3NW9 - chain A; structure by X-ray diffraction, 1.65 A resolution.

== Chain A ==
Protein: Catechol O-methyltransferase
Source organism: Rattus norvegicus
Notes: EC 2.1.1.6; fragment: soluble form
UniProt: P22734 (COMT_RAT); residues 1-221 here correspond to UniProt positions 44-264 (UniProt number = residue number + 43)
Sequence (221 residues; row label = number of the first residue in the row):
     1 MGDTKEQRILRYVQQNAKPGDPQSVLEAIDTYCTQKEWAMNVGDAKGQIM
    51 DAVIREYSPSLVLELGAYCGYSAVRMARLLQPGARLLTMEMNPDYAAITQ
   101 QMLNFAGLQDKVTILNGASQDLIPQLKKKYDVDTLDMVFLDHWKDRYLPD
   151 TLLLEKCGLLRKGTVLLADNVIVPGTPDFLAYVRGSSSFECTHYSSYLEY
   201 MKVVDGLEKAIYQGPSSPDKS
Not modelled in the structure: 1-2, 216-221
Ion coordination: Mg2+: Asp-141, Asp-169, Asn-170 (together with 637)
Ligand contacts:
  - 637 (N-[(E)-3-[(2R,3S,4R,5R)-3,4-dihydroxy-5-(6-methylpurin-9-yl)oxolan-2-yl]prop-2-enyl]-5-(4-fluorophenyl)-2,3-dihydroxy-benzamide): Trp-38, Met-40, Lys-46, Gly-66, Tyr-68, Met-89, Glu-90, Met-91, Asn-92, Tyr-95, Gly-117, Ala-118, Ser-119, Gln-120, Asp-141, His-142, Trp-143, Lys-144, Arg-146, Asp-169, Asn-170, Val-173, Pro-174, Leu-198, Glu-199
  - N-cyclohexyltaurine (NHE; 2-[N-cyclohexylamino]ethane sulfonic acid): Lys-36, Glu-37, Trp-38, Met-201

== Overview ==
Chain A binds N-cyclohexyltaurine and compound 637. Asp-141, Asp-169 and Asn-170 coordinate Mg2+.
Chain A is Catechol O-methyltransferase (Rattus norvegicus); the structure, Rat COMT in complex with a
methylpurin-containing bisubstrate inhibitor, was determined by X-ray diffraction (same publication as 3OE4,
3OE5, 3OZR, 3OZS and 3OZT).
